PDB entry 7S18 | X-ray diffraction, 2.14 A resolution | chain A

# Chain A
Protein: Cruzipain
Source organism: Trypanosoma cruzi
Notes: EC 3.4.22.51
UniProtKB: P25779 (CYSP_TRYCR); residues 1-215 here correspond to UniProt positions 123-337 (UniProt number = residue number + 122)
Amino-acid sequence (215 residues; each row starts with the number of its first residue):
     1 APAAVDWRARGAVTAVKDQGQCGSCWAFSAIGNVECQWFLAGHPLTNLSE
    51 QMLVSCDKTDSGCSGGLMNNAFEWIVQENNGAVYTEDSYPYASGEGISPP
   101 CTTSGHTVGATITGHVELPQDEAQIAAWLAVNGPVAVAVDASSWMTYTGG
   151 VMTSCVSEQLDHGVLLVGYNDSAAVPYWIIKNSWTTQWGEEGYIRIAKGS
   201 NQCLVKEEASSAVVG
Curated features (UniProtKB/Swiss-Prot):
  - active site: Cys25, His162, Asn182
  - site: Gly215 (Cleavage)
  - glycosylation (N-linked (GlcNAc...) asparagine): Asn47, Asn170
Disulfide bonds: Cys22-Cys63, Cys56-Cys101, Cys155-Cys203
Covalent attachments: compound 83E linked to Cys25
Ligand contacts: 83E (N,N-dimethyl-L-valyl-L-leucyl-N-[(3S)-6-{(2S)-2-[([1,1'-biphenyl]-4-yl)methyl]-3-methoxy-5-oxo-2,5-dihydro-1H-pyrrol-1-yl}-6-oxo-1-phenylhexan-3-yl]-L-leucinamide): Gln19, Gly23, Ser24, Trp26, Ser61, Cys63, Ser64, Gly65, Gly66, Leu67, Met68, Ala138, Ala141, Met145, Leu160, Asp161, His162, Gly163, Trp184
Reported in the primary citation:
  - binding site for 83E: Gly23, Cys63, Ser64, Gly65

# In short
Covalently linked compound 83E: at Cys25. Curated annotation (UniProt) lists 3 active-site residues. The paper
reports a binding site for 83E at Gly23, Cys63 and Ser64 among others.
Chain A is Cruzipain (Trypanosoma cruzi); the structure, Crystal structure of cruzain with gallinamide analog
from 2-biaryl series, was determined by X-ray diffraction, deposited together with 7S19 and 7JUJ.
